Entry 4R3H (X-ray diffraction, 1.90 A resolution); this record covers chain A.

# Chain A
Molecule: YTH domain-containing protein 1
From: Homo sapiens
Reference sequence: Q96MU7 (YTDC1_HUMAN); residues 345-509 here = UniProt positions 345-509
Amino-acid sequence (166 residues; row label = number of the first residue in the row):
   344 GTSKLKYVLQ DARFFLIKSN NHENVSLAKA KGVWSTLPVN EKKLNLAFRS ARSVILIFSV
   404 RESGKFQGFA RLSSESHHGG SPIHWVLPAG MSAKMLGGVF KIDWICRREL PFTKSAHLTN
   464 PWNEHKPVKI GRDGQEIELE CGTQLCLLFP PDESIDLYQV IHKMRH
Disordered / not traced: 431-437, 508-509
Sequence notes: expression tag (344)
UniProt features mapped onto this chain:
  - binding site (RNA): Lys361 to Asn363, Trp377, Ser378, Trp428, Asp476
  - modified residue (Phosphoserine): Ser424, Ser435
  - mutagenesis: Lys361 (K361L: Does not affect ability to influence alternative splice site selection), Ser362 (S362A: Does not affect ability to influence alternative splice site selection), Asn367 (N367D: Abolished binding to N6-methyladenosine (m6A)-containing RNAs), Trp377 (W377A: Abolishes binding to N6-methyladenosine (m6A)-containing RNAs. Abolishes binding to m6A-containing mRNAs; when associated with A-428 ...), Leu380 (L380T: Reduced binding to N6-methyladenosine (m6A)-containing RNAs), Leu387 (L387E: Does not affect ability to influence alternative splice site selection), Leu399 (L399E: Does not affect ability to influence alternative splice site selection), Phe401 (F401D: Does not affect ability to influence alternative splice site selection), Ser402 (S402A: Does not affect ability to influence alternative splice site selection), Phe409 (F409D: Abolishes RNA-binding and ability to influence alternative splice site selection), Gly411 (G411I: Abolishes RNA-binding and ability to influence alternative splice site selection), Trp428 (W428A: Abolishes binding to N6-methyladenosine (m6A)-containing RNAs. Abolishes binding to m6A-containing mRNAs; when associated with A-377 ...), 5 further mutagenesis entries in UniProt

# Overview
Curated annotation (UniProt) lists 7 RNA-binding residues and 17 mutagenesis sites.
Chain A is YTH domain-containing protein 1 (Homo sapiens); the structure, The crystal structure of an apo RNA
binding protein, was determined by X-ray diffraction together with 4R3I from the same study.
